4A93 - chains A and P of the 15 polymer chains in the assembly; structure by X-ray diffraction, 3.40 A resolution.

== Chain A ==
Protein: DNA-directed RNA polymerase II subunit RPB1
From: Saccharomyces cerevisiae
Notes: EC 2.7.7.6
UniProt: P04050 (RPB1_YEAST); numbering as in UniProt (aligned over 1-1732)
Chain sequence (1732 residues; row label = number of the first residue in the row):
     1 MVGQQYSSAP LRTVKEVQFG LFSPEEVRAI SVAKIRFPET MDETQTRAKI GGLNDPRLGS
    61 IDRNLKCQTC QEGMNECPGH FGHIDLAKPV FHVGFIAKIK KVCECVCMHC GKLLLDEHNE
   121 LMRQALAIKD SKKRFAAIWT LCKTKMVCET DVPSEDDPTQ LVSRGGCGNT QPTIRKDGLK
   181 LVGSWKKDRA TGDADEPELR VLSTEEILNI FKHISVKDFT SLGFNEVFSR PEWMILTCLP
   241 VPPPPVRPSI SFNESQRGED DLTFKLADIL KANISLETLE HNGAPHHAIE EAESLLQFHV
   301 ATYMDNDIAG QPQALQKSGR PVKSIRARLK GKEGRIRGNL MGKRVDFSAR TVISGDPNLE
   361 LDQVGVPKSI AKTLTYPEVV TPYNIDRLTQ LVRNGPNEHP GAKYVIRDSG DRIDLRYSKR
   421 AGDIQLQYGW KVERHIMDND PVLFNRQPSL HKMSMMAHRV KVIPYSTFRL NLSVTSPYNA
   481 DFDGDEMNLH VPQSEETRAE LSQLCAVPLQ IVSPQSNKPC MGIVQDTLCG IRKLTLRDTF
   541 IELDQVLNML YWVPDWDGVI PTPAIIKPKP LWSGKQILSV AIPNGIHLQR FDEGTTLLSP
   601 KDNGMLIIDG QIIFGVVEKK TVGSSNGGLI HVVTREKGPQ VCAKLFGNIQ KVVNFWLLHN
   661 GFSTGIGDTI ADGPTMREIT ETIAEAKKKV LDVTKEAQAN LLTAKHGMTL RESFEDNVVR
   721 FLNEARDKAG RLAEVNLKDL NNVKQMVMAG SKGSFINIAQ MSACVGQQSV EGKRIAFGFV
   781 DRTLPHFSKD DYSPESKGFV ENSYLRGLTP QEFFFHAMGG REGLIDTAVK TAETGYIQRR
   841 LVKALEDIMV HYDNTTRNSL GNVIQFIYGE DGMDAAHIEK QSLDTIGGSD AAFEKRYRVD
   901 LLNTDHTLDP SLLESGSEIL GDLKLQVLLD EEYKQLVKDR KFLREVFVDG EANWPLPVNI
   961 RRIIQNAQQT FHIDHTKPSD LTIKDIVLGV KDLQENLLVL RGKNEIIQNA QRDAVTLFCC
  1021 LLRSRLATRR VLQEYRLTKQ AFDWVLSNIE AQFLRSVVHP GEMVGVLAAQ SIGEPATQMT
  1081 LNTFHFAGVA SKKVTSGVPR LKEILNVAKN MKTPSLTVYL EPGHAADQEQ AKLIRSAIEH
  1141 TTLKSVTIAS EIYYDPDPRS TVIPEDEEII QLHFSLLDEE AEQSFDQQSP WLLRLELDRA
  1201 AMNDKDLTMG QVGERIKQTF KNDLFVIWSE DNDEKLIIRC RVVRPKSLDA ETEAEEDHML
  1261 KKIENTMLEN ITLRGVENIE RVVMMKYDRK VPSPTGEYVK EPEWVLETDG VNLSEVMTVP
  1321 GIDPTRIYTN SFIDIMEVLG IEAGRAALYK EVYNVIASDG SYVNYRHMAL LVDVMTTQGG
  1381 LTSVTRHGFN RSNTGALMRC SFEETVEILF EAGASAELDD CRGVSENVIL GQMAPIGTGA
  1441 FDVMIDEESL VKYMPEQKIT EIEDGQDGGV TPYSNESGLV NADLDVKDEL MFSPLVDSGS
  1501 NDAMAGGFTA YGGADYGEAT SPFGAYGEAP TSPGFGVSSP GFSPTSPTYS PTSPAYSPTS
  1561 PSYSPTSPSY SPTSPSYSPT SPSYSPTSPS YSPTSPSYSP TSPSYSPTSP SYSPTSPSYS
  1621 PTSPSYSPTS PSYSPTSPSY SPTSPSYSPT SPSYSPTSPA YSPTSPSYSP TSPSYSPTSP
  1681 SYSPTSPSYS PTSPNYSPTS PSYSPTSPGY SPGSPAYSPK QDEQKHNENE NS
Disordered / not traced: 1-2, 1081-1091, 1177-1186, 1244-1253, 1456-1732
UniProt features mapped onto this chain:
  - region: Pro248 to Asp260 (Lid loop), Asn306 to Lys323 (Rudder loop), Pro810 to Glu822 (Bridging helix)
  - binding site (Zn(2+)): Cys67, Cys70, Cys77, His80, Cys107, Cys110, Cys148, Cys167
  - binding site (Mg(2+)): Asp481, Asp483, Asp485
  - modified residue: Thr1471 (Phosphothreonine)
  - cross-link (Glycyl lysine isopeptide (Lys-Gly)): Lys695 (interchain with G-Cter in ubiquitin), Lys1246 (interchain with G-Cter in ubiquitin), Lys1350 (interchain with G-Cter in ubiquitin)
  - natural variant: Ser1653 to Pro1659 (deletion: In strain: A364A)
  - mutagenesis: Lys1246 (K1246R: Impairs ubiquitination during transcription stress)
Metal / ion sites: Zn2+ site 1: Cys67, Cys70, Cys77, His80; Zn2+ site 2: Cys107, Cys110, Cys148, Cys167; Mg2+: Asp481, Asp483, Asp485 (shared with A11(P) of chain P)
Reported in the primary citation:
  - mutagenesis - G730D (10-fold): decreased catalytic activity
  - mutagenesis - E1103G: increased growth in response to UV
  - mutagenesis - G730D: decreased growth in response to UV
  - mutagenesis - G730D: abolished catalytic activity on the bypass
  - mutagenesis - E1103G: increased catalytic activity on the bypass
  - mutagenesis - T1095G: increased catalytic activity on lesion bypass
  - mutagenesis - E1103G: increased catalytic activity on 30T-CPD

== Chain P ==
Molecule: 12-nt RNA strand
Sequence (12 nucleotides; each row starts with the number of its first residue; note: 1 number in that range is skipped by the numbering (no residue carries it; nothing is unmodelled there); numbers below 1 keep their minus sign (U-1 is residue -1)):
    -1 UUC
     3 GACCAGGAA
Disordered / not traced: -1 to 1
Metal / ion sites: Mg2+: A11 (shared with Asp481(A), Asp483(A), Asp485(A) of chain A)

== Interface between chain A and chain P ==
Pairs across the interface (6; chain A residue first):
  Arg320(A) with A4(P), sugar contact
  Lys323(A) with A4(P), phosphate contact; C5(P), salt bridge to the phosphate
  Asp481(A) with A11(P), phosphate contact
  Asp483(A) with A11(P), hydrogen bond to the sugar
  Asp485(A) with A11(P), hydrogen bond to the sugar
Interface residues without a listed pair, chain A (8 interface residues in all): Ile250, Asp261, Arg446
Interface residues without a listed pair, chain P (4 interface residues in all): G3

== In short ==
The interface between chain A and chain P involves 8 residues on one side and 4 on the other, with 2 hydrogen
bonds and 1 salt bridge. Polar contacts include Asp483(A)-A11(P), Asp485(A)-A11(P) and Lys323(A)-C5(P). The
paper reports that G730D of chain A reduces catalytic activity; E1103G of chain A increases growth in response
to UV.
Chain A is DNA-directed RNA polymerase II subunit RPB1 (Saccharomyces cerevisiae) and chain P is a 12-nt RNA
strand; the structure, RNA Polymerase II elongation complex containing a CPD Lesion, was determined by X-ray
diffraction.
